PDB entry 9EL5 | X-ray diffraction, 2.20 A resolution | chains A and P

[Chain A]
Protein: Fanconi anemia group M protein
Organism: Homo sapiens
Notes: EC 3.6.4.13
UniProtKB: Q8IYD8 (FANCM_HUMAN); numbering as in UniProt (aligned over 73-644)
Amino-acid sequence (573 residues; numbered 72 to 644; the number before each row is that of its first residue):
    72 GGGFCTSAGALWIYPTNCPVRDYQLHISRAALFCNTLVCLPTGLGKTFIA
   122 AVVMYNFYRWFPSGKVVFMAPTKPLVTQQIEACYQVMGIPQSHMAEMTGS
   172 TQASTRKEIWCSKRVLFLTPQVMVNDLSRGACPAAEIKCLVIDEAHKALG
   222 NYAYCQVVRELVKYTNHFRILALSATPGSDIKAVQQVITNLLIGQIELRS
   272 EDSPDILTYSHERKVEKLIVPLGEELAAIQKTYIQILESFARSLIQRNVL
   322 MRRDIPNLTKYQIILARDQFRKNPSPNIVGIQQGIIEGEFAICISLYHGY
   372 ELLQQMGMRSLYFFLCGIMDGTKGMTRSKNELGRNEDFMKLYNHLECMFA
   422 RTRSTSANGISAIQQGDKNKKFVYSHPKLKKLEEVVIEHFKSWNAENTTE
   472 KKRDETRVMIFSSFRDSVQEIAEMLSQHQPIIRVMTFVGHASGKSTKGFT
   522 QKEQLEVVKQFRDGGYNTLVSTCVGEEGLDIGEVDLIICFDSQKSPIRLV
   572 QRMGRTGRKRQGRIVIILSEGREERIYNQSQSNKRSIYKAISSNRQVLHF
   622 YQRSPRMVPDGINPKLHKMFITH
Disordered / not traced: 72, 345-349, 392-394, 421-441, 469-473, 514-516
Differences from the reference sequence: expression tag (72)
Curated features (UniProtKB/Swiss-Prot):
  - motif: Asp214 to His217 (DEAH box)
  - binding site (ATP): Leu111 to Thr118
  - mutagenesis: Gly116 (G116A: Reduces ATPase activity), Lys117 (K117R: Abolishes ATPase activity. Loss of DNA branch migration activity, even in the presence of CENPS/CENPX. Loss of cross-linker resistance ...)
What the authors report for this chain:
  - binding site for the 43-nt DNA strand (chain P): Tyr332, His369
  - mutagenesis - Y332A, H369E: decreased catalytic activity
  - mutagenesis - K117R, D214A, V555F: abolished catalytic activity
  - mutagenesis - K117R, D214A, V555F: unchanged signaling in response to mitomycin C
  - mutagenesis - K610F: decreased catalytic activity on branch migration
  - mutagenesis - K610F: unchanged catalytic activity (ATPase activity)
  - mutagenesis - K117R, D214A, V555F: unchanged localization to mitomycin C-activated FANCD2 foci

[Chain P]
Molecule: 43-nt DNA strand
Sequence (43 nucleotides; row label = number of the first residue in the row):
     1 GGTATGAGCACTGCTTAGGCAGTGCTCATACCGCATGGAGCTG
Disordered / not traced: 38-43

[Interface between chain A and chain P]
Residue-residue contacts - 84 pairs, chain A then chain P:
  Pro142(A) with DT5(P), phosphate contact; DG6(P), sugar contact
  Thr143(A) with DT5(P), phosphate contact; DG6(P), phosphate contact
  Lys144(A) with DG6(P), hydrogen bond to the phosphate; DA7(P), phosphate contact
  Pro145(A) with DG6(P), phosphate contact
  Thr169(A) with DA7(P), phosphate contact
  Gly170(A) with DA7(P), hydrogen bond to the phosphate; DG8(P), phosphate contact
  Gln173(A) with DG19(P), base contact
  Ser175(A) with DG19(P), hydrogen bond to the base
  Thr176(A) with DG19(P), base contact
  Arg177(A) with DG8(P), salt bridge to the phosphate
  Thr190(A) with DG6(P), phosphate contact; DA7(P), hydrogen bond to the phosphate
  Gln192(A) with DG6(P), hydrogen bond to the sugar; DA7(P), sugar contact
  Val193(A) with DA7(P), phosphate contact
  Asn196(A) with DA7(P), hydrogen bond to the phosphate; DG8(P), hydrogen bond to the phosphate
  Leu220(A) with DA30(P), sugar contact; DC31(P), phosphate contact
  Gly221(A) with DA30(P), phosphate contact
  Asn222(A) with DT29(P), phosphate contact; DA30(P), hydrogen bond to the phosphate
  Tyr223(A) with DT29(P), phosphate contact; DA30(P), sugar contact
  Ser250(A) with DC32(P), hydrogen bond to the phosphate
  Asp251(A) with DA35(P), hydrogen bond to the base; DT36(P), base contact
  Ile252(A) with DT36(P), hydrogen bond to the base; DG37(P), base contact
  Lys331(A) with DG1(P), base contact
  Tyr332(A) with DG1(P), base contact; DC32(P), base contact; DG33(P), hydrogen bond to the base
  Gln333(A) with DC34(P), hydrogen bond to the phosphate
  Ile335(A) with DG1(P), base contact; DG33(P), base contact
  Leu336(A) with DG33(P), base contact
  Arg338(A) with DG1(P), salt bridge to the phosphate
  Ala362(A) with DG1(P), phosphate contact
  Ile365(A) with DG1(P), sugar contact
  Ser366(A) with DG1(P), sugar contact
  His369(A) with DG1(P), sugar contact; DG2(P), hydrogen bond to the sugar
  Phe385(A) with DG1(P), phosphate contact; DG2(P), phosphate contact
  Ser484(A) with DT3(P), sugar contact
  Phe485(A) with DG2(P), phosphate contact; DT3(P), phosphate contact
  Arg486(A) with DT3(P), hydrogen bond to the phosphate; DA4(P), salt bridge to the phosphate
  Val509(A) with DA4(P), phosphate contact
  Gly510(A) with DA4(P), hydrogen bond to the phosphate; DT5(P), phosphate contact
  His511(A) with DT5(P), salt bridge to the phosphate; DG6(P), salt bridge to the phosphate
  Thr521(A) with DT23(P), hydrogen bond to the phosphate; DG24(P), phosphate contact
  Lys523(A) with DT23(P), phosphate contact
  Gln525(A) with DT5(P), hydrogen bond to the phosphate
  Thr543(A) with DT3(P), phosphate contact; DA4(P), hydrogen bond to the phosphate
  Cys544(A) with DA4(P), hydrogen bond to the sugar
  Val545(A) with DA4(P), phosphate contact; DT5(P), phosphate contact
  Gln564(A) with DG33(P), phosphate contact
  Lys565(A) with DG33(P), hydrogen bond to the phosphate; DC34(P), salt bridge to the phosphate; DA35(P), phosphate contact
  Ser566(A) with DC32(P), phosphate contact; DG33(P), hydrogen bond to the phosphate
  Gln600(A) with DA35(P), phosphate contact; DT36(P), hydrogen bond to the phosphate
  Ser603(A) with DT36(P), phosphate contact
  Asn604(A) with DA35(P), sugar contact; DT36(P), base contact
  Ser607(A) with DT36(P), sugar contact; DG37(P), hydrogen bond to the phosphate
  Lys610(A) with DG37(P), salt bridge to the phosphate
  Ala611(A) with DG37(P), sugar contact
  Val618(A) with DG37(P), base contact
Interface residues without a listed pair, chain A (59 interface residues in all): Ala174, Thr330, Asp487, Glu524, Ser614
Interface residues without a listed pair, chain P (22 interface residues in all): DC20, DG22

[Summary]
The interface between chain A and chain P involves 59 residues on one side and 22 on the other, with 24
hydrogen bonds and 7 salt bridges. Polar contacts include Ser175(A)-DG19(P), Asp251(A)-DA35(P) and
Ile252(A)-DT36(P). The paper reports a binding site for the 43-nt DNA strand (chain P) at Tyr332(A) and
His369(A); K117R, D214A and V555F of chain A abolish catalytic activity; 6 substitutions were tested in all.
Chain A is Fanconi anemia group M protein (Homo sapiens) and chain P is a 43-nt DNA strand; the structure,
FANCM translocase domain bound to DNA, was determined by X-ray diffraction, deposited together with 9HJO.
